PDB entry 4G38 | X-ray diffraction, 1.56 A resolution | chain A

# Chain A
Molecule: Sulfite reductase [NADPH] hemoprotein beta-component
From: Escherichia coli
Notes: EC 1.8.1.2; fragment: sulfite reductase hemoprotein
Reference sequence: P17846 (CYSI_ECOLI); residues 74-570 here = UniProt positions 74-570
Amino-acid sequence (570 residues; numbered 1 to 570; the number before each row is that of its first residue):
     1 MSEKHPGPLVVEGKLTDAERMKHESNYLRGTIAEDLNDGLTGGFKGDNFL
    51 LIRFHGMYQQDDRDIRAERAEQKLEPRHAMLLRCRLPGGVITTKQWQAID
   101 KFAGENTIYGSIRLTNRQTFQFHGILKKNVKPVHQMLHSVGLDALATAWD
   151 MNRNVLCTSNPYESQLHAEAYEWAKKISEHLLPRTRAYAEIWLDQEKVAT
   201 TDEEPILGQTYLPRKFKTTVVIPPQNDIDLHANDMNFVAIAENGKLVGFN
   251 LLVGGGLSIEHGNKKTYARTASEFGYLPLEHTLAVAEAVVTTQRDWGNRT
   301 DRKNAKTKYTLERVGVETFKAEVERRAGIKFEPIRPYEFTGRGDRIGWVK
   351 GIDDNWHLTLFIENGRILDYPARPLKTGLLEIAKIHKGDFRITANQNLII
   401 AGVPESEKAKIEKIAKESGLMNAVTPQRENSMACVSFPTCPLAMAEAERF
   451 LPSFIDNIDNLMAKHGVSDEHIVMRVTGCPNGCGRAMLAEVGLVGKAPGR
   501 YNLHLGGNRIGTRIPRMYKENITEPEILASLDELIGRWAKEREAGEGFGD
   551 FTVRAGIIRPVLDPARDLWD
Unresolved in the structure: 1-80, 127-131, 184-214, 299-303
Construct notes: engineered mutation Trp-149 (Asn in P17846)
Ion coordination: K+: Ile-362, Asn-395, Asn-397; 4Fe-4S cluster Fe: Cys-434, Cys-440, Cys-479, Cys-483
Ligand contacts:
  - 4Fe-4S cluster (SF4): Cys-434, Val-435, Ser-436, Cys-440, Leu-442, Ala-443, Thr-477, Gly-478, Cys-479, Asn-481, Gly-482, Cys-483
  - siroheme (SRM): Leu-81, Arg-83, Arg-113, Thr-115, Asn-116, Arg-117, Thr-119, Gln-121, His-123, Arg-153, Lys-215, Lys-217, Ala-232, Gly-256, Leu-257, Ser-258, Lys-306, Gln-396, Ala-433, Cys-434, Val-435, Thr-439, Cys-440, Pro-441, Leu-442, Asn-481, Gly-482, Cys-483, Arg-485
Swiss-Prot annotation at these positions:
  - binding site ([4Fe-4S] cluster): Cys-434, Cys-440, Cys-479, Cys-483
  - binding site (siroheme): Cys-483

# Overview
Ligands of chain A: 4Fe-4S cluster and siroheme. The K+ site is built by Ile-362, Asn-395 and Asn-397.
Cys-434, Cys-440, Cys-479 and Cys-483 coordinate a 4Fe-4S cluster Fe ion. Curated annotation (UniProt) lists 4
[4Fe-4S] cluster-binding residues and siroheme-binding residue Cys-483.
Chain A is Sulfite reductase [NADPH] hemoprotein beta-component (Escherichia coli); the structure, Mutational
analysis of sulfite reductase hemoprotein reveals the mechanism for coordinated electron and proton transfer,
was determined by X-ray diffraction, deposited together with 4HTR and 4G39.
